PDB entry 5I04 | X-ray diffraction, 2.42 A resolution | chain A

# Chain A
Name: Maltose-binding periplasmic protein, Endoglin
Source organism: Escherichia coli K-12
UniProtKB: chimeric construct of P0AEX9, P17813: residues 56-422 from P0AEX9 (MALE_ECOLI) positions 27-393 (UniProt number = residue number - 29); residues 426-737 from P17813 positions 26-337 (UniProt number = residue number - 400)
Sequence (692 residues; numbered 52 to 743; the number before each row is that of its first residue):
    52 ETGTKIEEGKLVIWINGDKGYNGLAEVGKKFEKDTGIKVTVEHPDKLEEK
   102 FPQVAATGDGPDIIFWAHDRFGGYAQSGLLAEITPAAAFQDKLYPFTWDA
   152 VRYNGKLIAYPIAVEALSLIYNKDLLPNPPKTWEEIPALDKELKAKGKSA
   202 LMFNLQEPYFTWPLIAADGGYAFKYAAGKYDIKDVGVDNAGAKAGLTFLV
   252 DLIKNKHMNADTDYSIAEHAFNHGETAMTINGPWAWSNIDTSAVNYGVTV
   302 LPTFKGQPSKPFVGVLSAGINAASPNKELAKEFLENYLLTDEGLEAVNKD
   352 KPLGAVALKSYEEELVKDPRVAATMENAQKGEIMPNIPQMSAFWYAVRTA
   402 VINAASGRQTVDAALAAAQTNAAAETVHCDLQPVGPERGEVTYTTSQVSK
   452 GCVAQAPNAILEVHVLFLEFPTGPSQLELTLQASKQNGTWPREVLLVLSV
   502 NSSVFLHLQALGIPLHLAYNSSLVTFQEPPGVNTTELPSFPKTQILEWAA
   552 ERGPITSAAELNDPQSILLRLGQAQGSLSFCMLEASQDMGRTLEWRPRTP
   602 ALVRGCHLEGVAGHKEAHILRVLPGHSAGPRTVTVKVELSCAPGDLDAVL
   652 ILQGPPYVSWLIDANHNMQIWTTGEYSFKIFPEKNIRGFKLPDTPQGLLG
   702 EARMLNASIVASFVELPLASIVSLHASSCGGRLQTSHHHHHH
Unresolved in the structure: 52-53, 488-491, 626-628, 729-743
Disulfide bonds: Cys430-Cys607, Cys453-Cys582
Glycans and other covalent adducts: N-acetylglucosamine (NAG) linked to Asn502
Sequence notes: expression tag (52-55, 738-743); engineered mutation Ala137 (Asp108 in P0AEX9), Ala138 (Lys109 in P0AEX9), Ala227 (Glu198 in P0AEX9), Ala228 (Asn199 in P0AEX9), His270 (Ala241 in P0AEX9), His274 (Lys245 in P0AEX9), Ala294 (Lys265 in P0AEX9), Val367 (Ala338 in P0AEX9), Val372 (Ile343 in P0AEX9), Ala414 (Glu385 in P0AEX9), Ala417 (Lys388 in P0AEX9), Ala418 (Asp389 in P0AEX9), Asn422 (Arg393 in P0AEX9); linker (423-425)
Reported in the primary citation:
  - mutagenesis - D646A, Y677A, F690A: unchanged expression
  - disease-associated variants - L432H, L432R, G452D, G452V, C453R, L482H, V525D, L562R, L570P, C607R, L621P, I652T, L662P: decreased expression (citing earlier work)
  - disease-associated variants - W549C: decreased localization (citing earlier work)

# In short
Covalently linked N-acetylglucosamine: at Asn502. The paper reports that L432H, L432R and G452D, among others,
reduce expression; W549C reduces localization; 17 substitutions were tested in all.
Chain A is Maltose-binding periplasmic protein, Endoglin (Escherichia coli K-12); the structure, Crystal
structure of the orphan region of human endoglin/CD105, was determined by X-ray diffraction (same publication
as 5HZV, 5HZW and 5I05).
